PDB entry 3CD9 | X-ray diffraction, 1.50 A resolution | chain A

[Chain A]
Molecule: Green fluorescent protein
Source organism: Aequorea victoria
UniProt: P42212 (GFP_AEQVI); aligned to UniProt positions 2-238 over residues 2-238
Amino-acid sequence (248 residues; numbered -10 to 238 plus 1 insertion-coded residue; 2 numbers in that range are skipped by the numbering (no residue carries them; nothing is unmodelled there); the number before each row is that of its first residue; numbers below 1 keep their minus sign (Met-10 is residue -10)):
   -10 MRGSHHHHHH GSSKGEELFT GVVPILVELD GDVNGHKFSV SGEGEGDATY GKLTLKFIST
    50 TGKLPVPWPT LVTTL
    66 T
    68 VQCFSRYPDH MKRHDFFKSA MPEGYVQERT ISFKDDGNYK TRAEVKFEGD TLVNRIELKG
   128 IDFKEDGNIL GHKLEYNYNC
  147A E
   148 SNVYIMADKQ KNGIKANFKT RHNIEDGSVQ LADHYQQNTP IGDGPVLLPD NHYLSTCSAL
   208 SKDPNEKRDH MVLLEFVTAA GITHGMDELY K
Disordered / not traced: -10 to 2, 231-238
Differences from the reference sequence: expression tag (-10 to 1); engineered mutation Ser48 (Cys in P42212), Arg80 (Gln in P42212), Ser99 (Phe in P42212), Cys147 (Ser in P42212), Glu147A (His148 in P42212), Ala163 (Val164 in P42212), Thr167 (Ile168 in P42212), Cys204 (Gln205 in P42212); chromophore (66, 66, 66)
Modified residues: Thr66 ({2-[(1R,2R)-1-amino-2-hydroxypropyl]-4-(4-hydroxybenzylidene)-5-oxo-4,5-dihydro-1H-imidazol-1-yl}acetic acid; CRO)
Glycans and other covalent adducts: covalent link Leu64-Thr66; covalent link Thr66-Val68

[Overview]
Chain A is Green fluorescent protein (Aequorea victoria); the structure, Development of a family of
redox-sensitive green fluorescent protein indicators for use in relatively oxidizing subcellular ..., was
determined by X-ray diffraction, deposited together with 3CB9, 3CBE and 3CD1.
